PDB entry 8V1G | electron microscopy, 2.98 A resolution | chain A

== Chain A ==
Protein: Niemann-Pick type C1-related protein
Organism: Plasmodium falciparum 3D7
UniProtKB: Q8I266 (Q8I266_PLAF7); residue numbers follow UniProt; this construct covers 1-1470
Amino-acid sequence (1470 residues; each row starts with the number of its first residue):
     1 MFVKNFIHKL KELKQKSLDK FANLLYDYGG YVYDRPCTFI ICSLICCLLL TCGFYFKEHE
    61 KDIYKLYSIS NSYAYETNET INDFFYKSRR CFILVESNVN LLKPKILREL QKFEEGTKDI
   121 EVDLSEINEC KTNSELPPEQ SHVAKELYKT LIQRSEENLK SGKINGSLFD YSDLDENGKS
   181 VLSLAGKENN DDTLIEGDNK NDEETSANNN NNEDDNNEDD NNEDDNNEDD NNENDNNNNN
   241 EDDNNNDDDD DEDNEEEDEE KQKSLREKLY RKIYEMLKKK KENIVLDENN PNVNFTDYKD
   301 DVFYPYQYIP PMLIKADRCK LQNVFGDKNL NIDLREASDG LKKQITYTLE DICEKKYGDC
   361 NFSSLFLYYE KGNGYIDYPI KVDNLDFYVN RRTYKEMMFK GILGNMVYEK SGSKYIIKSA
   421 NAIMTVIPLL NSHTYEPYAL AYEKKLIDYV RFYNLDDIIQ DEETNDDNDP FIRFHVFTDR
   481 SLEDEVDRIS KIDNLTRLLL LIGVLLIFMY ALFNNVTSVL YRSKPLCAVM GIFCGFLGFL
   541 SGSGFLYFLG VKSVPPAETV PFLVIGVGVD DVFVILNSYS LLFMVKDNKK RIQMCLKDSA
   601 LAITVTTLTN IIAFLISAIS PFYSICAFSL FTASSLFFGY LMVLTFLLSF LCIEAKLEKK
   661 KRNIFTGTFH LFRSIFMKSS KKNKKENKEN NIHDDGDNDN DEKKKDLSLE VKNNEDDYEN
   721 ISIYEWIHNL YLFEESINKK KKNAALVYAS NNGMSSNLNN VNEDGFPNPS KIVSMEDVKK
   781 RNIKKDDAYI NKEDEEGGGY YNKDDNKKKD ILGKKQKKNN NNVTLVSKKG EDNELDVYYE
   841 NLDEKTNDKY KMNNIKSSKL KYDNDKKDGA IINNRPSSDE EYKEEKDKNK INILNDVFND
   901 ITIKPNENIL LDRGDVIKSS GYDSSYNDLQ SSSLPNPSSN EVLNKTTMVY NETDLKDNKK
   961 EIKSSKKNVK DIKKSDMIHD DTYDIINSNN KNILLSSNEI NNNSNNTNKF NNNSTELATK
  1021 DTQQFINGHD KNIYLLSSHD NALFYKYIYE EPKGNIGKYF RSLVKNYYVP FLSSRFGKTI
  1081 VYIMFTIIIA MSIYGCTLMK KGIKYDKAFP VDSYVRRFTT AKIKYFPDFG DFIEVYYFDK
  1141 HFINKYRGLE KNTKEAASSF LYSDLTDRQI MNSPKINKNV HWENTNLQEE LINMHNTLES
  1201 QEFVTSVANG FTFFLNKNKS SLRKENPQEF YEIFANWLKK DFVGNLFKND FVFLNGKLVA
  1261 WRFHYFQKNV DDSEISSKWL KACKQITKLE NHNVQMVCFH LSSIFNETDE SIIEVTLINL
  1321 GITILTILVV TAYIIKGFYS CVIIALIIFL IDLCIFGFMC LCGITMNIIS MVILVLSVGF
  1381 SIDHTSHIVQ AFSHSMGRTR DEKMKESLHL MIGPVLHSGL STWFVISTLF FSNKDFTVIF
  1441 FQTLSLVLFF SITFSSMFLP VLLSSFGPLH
Not modelled in the structure: 1-4, 181-291, 675-720, 737-1046, 1152-1160
Glycans and other covalent adducts: N-acetylglucosamine (NAG) linked to N165, N294
Small-molecule neighbours: mmv009108 (Y6F): I63, L66, Y67, V486, I489, P555, P556, E558, T559, I625, F628, Y1105, A1108, F1109, F1305, I1368, I1369, V1372, K1434, F1436, T1437, F1440
UniProt features mapped onto this chain:
  - glycosylation (N-linked (GlcNAc...) asparagine): N78, N165, N294, N361, N1218
  - mutagenesis: A1108 (A1108T: Increases resistance to MMV009108, MMV028038 and MMV019662), A1208 (A1208E: Increases resistance to MMV028038), F1436 (F1436I: Increases resistance to MMV009108, MMV028038 and MMV019662)
From the paper describing this entry:
  - binding site for cholesterol: R90, F387, M398, F1132, A1208, F1213, V1243, L1246, F1247, H1264
  - binding site for mmv009108: I63, L66, Y67, V486, P555, P556, T559, I625, F628, Y1105, A1108, F1109, F1305, I1368, I1369, K1434, F1436, T1437, F1440
  - mutagenesis - A1108T: abolished binding to mmv009108 (proposed by the authors, not directly observed)
  - catalytic residues: Y510, D570, D571, D1352, S1370, S1377, S1381, D1383, H1384, H1387, T1443, S1451 (from molecular simulation)

== Overview ==
Ligands of chain A: mmv009108. N-acetylglucosamine is covalently linked to N165 and N294. Curated annotation
(UniProt) lists 3 mutagenesis sites. From the paper: catalytic residues Y510, D570 and D571 among others;
A1108T abolishes binding to mmv009108.
Chain A is Niemann-Pick type C1-related protein (Plasmodium falciparum 3D7); the structure, plasmodium
falciparum Niemann-Pick type C1-related protein bound with MMV009108, was determined by electron microscopy
(same publication as 8V0G and 8V12).
